PDB entry 3EEO | X-ray diffraction, 1.94 A resolution | chains D and A of the 3 polymer chains in the assembly

Chain D:
Molecule: 12-nt DNA strand
Sequence (12 nucleotides; row label = number of the first residue in the row):
   422 GTCAGXGCATGG
Modified / non-standard residues: PDI (phosphoric acid mono-(3-hydroxy-propyl) ester) at position 427

Chain A:
Name: Modification methylase HhaI
Organism: Haemophilus parahaemolyticus
Notes: EC 2.1.1.37
UniProt: P05102 (MTH1_HAEPH); residue numbers follow UniProt; this construct covers 1-327
Chain sequence (327 residues; each row starts with the number of its first residue):
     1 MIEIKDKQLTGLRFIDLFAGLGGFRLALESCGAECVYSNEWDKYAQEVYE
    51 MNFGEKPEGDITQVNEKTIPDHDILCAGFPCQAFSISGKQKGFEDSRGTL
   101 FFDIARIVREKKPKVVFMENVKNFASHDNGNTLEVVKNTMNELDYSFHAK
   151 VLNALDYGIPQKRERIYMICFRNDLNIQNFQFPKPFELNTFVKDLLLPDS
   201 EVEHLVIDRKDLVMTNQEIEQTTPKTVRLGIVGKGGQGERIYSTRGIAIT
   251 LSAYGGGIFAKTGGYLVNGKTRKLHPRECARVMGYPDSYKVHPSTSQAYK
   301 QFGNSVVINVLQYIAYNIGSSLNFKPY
Ligand contacts: S-adenosylmethionine (SAM): Phe18, Ala19, Gly20, Leu21, Gly22, Gly23, Phe24, Asn39, Glu40, Trp41, Asp42, Asp60, Ile61, Thr62, Gly78, Phe79, Pro80, Leu100, Tyr285, Gln301, Asn304, Ser305, Val306

Interface between chain D and chain A:
Pairs across the interface - 33 pairs, chain D then chain A:
  DC424(D) with Arg228(A), sugar contact
  DA425(D) with Lys162(A), phosphate contact; Arg228(A), salt bridge to the phosphate; Arg240(A), salt bridge to the phosphate; Tyr242(A), hydrogen bond to the phosphate
  DG426(D) with Ser85(A), phosphate contact; Ile86(A), hydrogen bond to the base; Ser87(A), hydrogen bond to the base; Lys162(A), salt bridge to the phosphate; Gln237(A), base contact; Arg240(A), hydrogen bond to the base; Ile249(A), phosphate contact; Thr250(A), hydrogen bond to the phosphate
  PDI_427(D) with Ser85(A); Val121(A); Arg165(A); Thr250(A); Ser252(A)
  DG428(D) with Gln82(A), phosphate contact; Ser85(A), sugar contact; Ser87(A), sugar contact; Gly88(A), hydrogen bond to the sugar; Gln237(A), base contact; Ser252(A), phosphate contact; Ala253(A), hydrogen bond to the phosphate; Tyr254(A), hydrogen bond to the phosphate; Gly255(A), base contact; Gly256(A), hydrogen bond to the base
  DC429(D) with Lys89(A), hydrogen bond to the phosphate; Arg97(A), salt bridge to the phosphate; Tyr254(A), hydrogen bond to the base; Gly256(A), base contact
  DA430(D) with Lys89(A), salt bridge to the phosphate
Other interface residues (no listed pair), chain A (25 interface residues in all): Cys81, Glu164, Thr226, Asn304

In short:
7 residues of chain D face 25 of chain A across their interface; the contacts include 11 hydrogen bonds and 5
salt bridges. Among the polar pairs are DG426(D)-Ile86(A), DG426(D)-Ser87(A) and DG426(D)-Arg240(A). Ligands
of chain A: S-adenosylmethionine.
Here chain D is a 12-nt DNA strand and chain A is Modification methylase HhaI (Haemophilus parahaemolyticus).
Entry 3EEO (M. HhaI co-crystallized with synthetic dsDNA containing a propane diol in place of the
deoxycytidine residue ...) was determined by X-ray diffraction.
